8TJN - chains B and D of the 6 polymer chains in the assembly; structure by electron microscopy, 3.73 A resolution.

# Chain B
Molecule: EryAI, 6-deoxyerythronolide-B synthase EryA3, modules 5 and 6
From: Saccharopolyspora erythraea
Notes: EC 2.3.1.94; fragment: DEBS Module 1, Subunit A  + EryA3 , Subunit A  + EryA3
UniProtKB: chimeric construct of Q5UNP6, Q03133: residues 32-1490 from Q5UNP6 (Q5UNP6_SACER) positions 557-2015 (UniProt number = residue number + 525); residues 1491-1767 from Q03133 positions 2896-3172 (UniProt number = residue number + 1405)
Sequence (1784 residues; numbered 1 to 1784; the number before each row is that of its first residue):
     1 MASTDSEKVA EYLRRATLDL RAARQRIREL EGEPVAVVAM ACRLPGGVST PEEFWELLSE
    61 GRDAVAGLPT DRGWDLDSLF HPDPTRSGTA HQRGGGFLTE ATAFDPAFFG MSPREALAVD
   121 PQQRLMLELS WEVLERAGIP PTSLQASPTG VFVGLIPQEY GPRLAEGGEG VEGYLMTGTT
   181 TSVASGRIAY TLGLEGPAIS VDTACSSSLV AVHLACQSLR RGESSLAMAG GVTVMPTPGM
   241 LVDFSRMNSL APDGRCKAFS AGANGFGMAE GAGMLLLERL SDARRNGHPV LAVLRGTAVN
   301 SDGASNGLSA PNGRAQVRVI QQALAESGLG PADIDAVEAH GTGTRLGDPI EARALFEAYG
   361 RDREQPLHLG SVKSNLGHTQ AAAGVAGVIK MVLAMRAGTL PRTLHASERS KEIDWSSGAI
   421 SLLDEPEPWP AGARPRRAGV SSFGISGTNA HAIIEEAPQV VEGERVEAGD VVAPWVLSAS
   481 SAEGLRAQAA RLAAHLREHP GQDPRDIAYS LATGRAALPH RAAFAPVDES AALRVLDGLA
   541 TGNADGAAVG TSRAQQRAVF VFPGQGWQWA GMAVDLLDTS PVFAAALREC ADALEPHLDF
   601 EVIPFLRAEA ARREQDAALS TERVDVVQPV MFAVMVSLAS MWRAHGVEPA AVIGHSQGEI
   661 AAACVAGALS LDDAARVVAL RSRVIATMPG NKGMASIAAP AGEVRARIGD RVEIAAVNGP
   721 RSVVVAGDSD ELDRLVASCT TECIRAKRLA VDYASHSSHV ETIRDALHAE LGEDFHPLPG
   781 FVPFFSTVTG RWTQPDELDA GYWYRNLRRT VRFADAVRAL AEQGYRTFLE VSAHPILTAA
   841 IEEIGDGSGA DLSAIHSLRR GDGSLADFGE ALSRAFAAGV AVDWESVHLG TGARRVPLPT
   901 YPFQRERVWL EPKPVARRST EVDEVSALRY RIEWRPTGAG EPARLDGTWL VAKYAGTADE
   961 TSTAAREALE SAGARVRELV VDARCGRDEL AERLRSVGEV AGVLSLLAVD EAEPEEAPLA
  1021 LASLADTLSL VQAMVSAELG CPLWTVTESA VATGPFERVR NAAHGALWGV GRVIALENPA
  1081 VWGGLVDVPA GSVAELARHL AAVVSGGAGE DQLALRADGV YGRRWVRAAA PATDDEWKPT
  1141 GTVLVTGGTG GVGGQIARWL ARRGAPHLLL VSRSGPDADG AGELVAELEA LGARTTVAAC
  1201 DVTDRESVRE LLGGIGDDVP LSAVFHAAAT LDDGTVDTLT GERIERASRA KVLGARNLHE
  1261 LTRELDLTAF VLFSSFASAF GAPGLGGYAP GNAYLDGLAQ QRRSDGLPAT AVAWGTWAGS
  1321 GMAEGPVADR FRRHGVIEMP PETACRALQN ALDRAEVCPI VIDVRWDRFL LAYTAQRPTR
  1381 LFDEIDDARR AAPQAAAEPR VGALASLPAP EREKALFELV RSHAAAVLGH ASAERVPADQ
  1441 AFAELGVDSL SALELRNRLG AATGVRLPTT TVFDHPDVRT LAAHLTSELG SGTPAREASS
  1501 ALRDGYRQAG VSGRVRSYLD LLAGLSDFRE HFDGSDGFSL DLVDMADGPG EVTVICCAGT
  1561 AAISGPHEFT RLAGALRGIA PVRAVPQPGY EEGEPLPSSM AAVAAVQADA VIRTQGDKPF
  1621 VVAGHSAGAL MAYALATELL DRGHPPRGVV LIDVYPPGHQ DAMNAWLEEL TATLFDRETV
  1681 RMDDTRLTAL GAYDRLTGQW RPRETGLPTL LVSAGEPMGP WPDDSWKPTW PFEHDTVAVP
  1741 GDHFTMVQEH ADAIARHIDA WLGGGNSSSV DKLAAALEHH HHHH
Disordered / not traced: 1, 612-622, 686-781, 804-811, 913-1403, 1491-1784
Construct notes: expression tag (1-31, 1768-1784); conflict Thr1486 (Ala2011 in Q5UNP6), Ser1487 (Ala2012 in Q5UNP6)
Modified / non-standard residues: Ser1449 (4'-phosphopanthetheine-serine; 4HH)
Curated features (UniProtKB/Swiss-Prot):
  - active site: Ser1626 (Nucleophile), His1743 (Proton acceptor)
  - binding site (substrate): Thr1560, Ala1627, Asp1653

# Chain D
Molecule: Antibody Fragment 1B2, Light Chain
From: Homo sapiens
Notes: antibody fragment or engineered binder
Sequence (236 residues; each row starts with the number of its first residue):
     1 LFAIPLVVPF YSHSALDVVM TQSPLSLPVT PGEPASISCR SSQSLLHSNG YNYLDWYLQK
    61 PGQSPQLLIY LGSNRASGVP DRFSGSGSGT DFTLKISRVE AEDVGVYYCM QSLQTPRLTF
   121 GPGTKVDIKR TVAAPSVFIF PPSDEQLKSG TASVVCLLNN FYPRGAKVQW KVDNALQSGN
   181 SQESVTEQDS KDSTYSLSST LTLSKADYEK HKVYACEVTH QGLSSPVTKS FNRGEC
Disordered / not traced: 1-16, 173-176, 210-214, 232-236
Cystine bridges: Cys39-Cys109, Cys156-Cys216

# Interface between chain B and chain D
Residue-residue contacts - 12 pairs, chain B then chain D:
  Leu13(B) - Tyr51(D)  hydrophobic
  Arg14(B) - Asn49(D)  hydrogen bond (side chain-backbone)
  Arg14(B) - Tyr51(D)
  Thr17(B) - Tyr51(D)
  Thr17(B) - Asn74(D)
  Leu20(B) - Tyr70(D)
  Arg24(B) - Arg75(D)  hydrogen bond (side chain-backbone)
  Arg24(B) - Ala76(D)
  Arg24(B) - Ser77(D)
  Gly328(B) - Arg98(D)  hydrogen bond (backbone-side chain)
  Leu329(B) - Arg98(D)  hydrogen bond (backbone-side chain)
  Gly330(B) - Arg98(D)
Interface residues without a listed pair, chain B (11 interface residues in all): Ala10, Arg28, Asp333
Interface residues without a listed pair, chain D (9 interface residues in all): Asp81

# Summary
The interface between chain B and chain D involves 11 residues on one side and 9 on the other, with 4 hydrogen
bonds. Polar contacts include Arg14(B)-Asn49(D), Arg24(B)-Arg75(D) and Gly328(B)-Arg98(D).
Chain B is EryAI, 6-deoxyerythronolide-B synthase EryA3, modules 5 and 6 (Saccharopolyspora erythraea) and
chain D is Antibody Fragment 1B2, Light Chain (Homo sapiens); the structure, Crosslinked 6-deoxyerythronolide
B synthase (DEBS) Module 1 in complex with antibody fragment 1B2: Crosslinked State 1, was determined by
electron microscopy together with 8TPW, 8TPX, 8TKO, 8TJO and 8TJP from the same study.
